5L5D - chains A and G of the 28 polymer chains in the assembly; structure by X-ray diffraction, 2.80 A resolution.

[Chain A]
Protein: Proteasome subunit alpha type-2
From: Saccharomyces cerevisiae (strain ATCC 204508 / S288c)
Notes: EC 3.4.25.1
UniProt: P23639 (PSA2_YEAST); residue numbers follow UniProt; this construct covers 1-250
Sequence (250 residues; row label = number of the first residue in the row):
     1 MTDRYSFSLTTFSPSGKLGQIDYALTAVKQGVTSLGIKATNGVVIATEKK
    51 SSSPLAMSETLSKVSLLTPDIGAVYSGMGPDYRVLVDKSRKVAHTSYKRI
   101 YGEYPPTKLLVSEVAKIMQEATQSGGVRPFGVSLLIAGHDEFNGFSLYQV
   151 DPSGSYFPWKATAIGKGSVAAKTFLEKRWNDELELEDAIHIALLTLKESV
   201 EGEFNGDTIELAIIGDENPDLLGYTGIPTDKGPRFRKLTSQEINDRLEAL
UniProt features mapped onto this chain:
  - cross-link: Lys108 (Glycyl lysine isopeptide (Lys-Gly) (interchain with G-Cter in ubiquitin))

[Chain G]
Protein: Proteasome subunit alpha type-1
From: Saccharomyces cerevisiae (strain ATCC 204508 / S288c)
Notes: EC 3.4.25.1
UniProt: P21243 (PSA1_YEAST); residues -8 to 243 here correspond to UniProt positions 1-252 (UniProt number = residue number + 9)
Sequence (252 residues; each row starts with the number of its first residue; numbers below 1 keep their minus sign (Met-8 is residue -8)):
    -8 MSGAAAASAAGYDRHITIFSPEGRLYQVEYAFKATNQTNINSLAVRGKDC
    42 TVVISQKKVPDKLLDPTTVSYIFCISRTIGMVVNGPIPDARNAALRAKAE
    92 AAEFRYKYGYDMPCDVLAKRMANLSQIYTQRAYMRPLGVILTFVSVDEEL
   142 GPSIYKTDPAGYYVGYKATATGPKQQEITTNLENHFKKSKIDHINEESWE
   192 KVVEFAITHMIDALGTEFSKNDLEVGVATKDKFFTLSAENIEERLVAIAE
   242 QD
Unresolved in the structure: -8 to 1, 243
Ion coordination: Mg2+: Thr8, Tyr119, Arg122, Met125

[Chain A / chain G interface]
Pairs across the interface - 63 pairs, chain A then chain G:
  Asp3(A) - Tyr124(G)
  Tyr5(A) - Ile7(G)
  Tyr5(A) - Ala123(G)  hydrophobic
  Tyr5(A) - Tyr124(G)  hydrophobic
  Leu9(A) - Ile9(G)  hydrophobic
  Leu9(A) - Ala123(G)  hydrophobic
  Gln20(A) - Ile9(G)
  Gln20(A) - Phe10(G)  hydrogen bond (side chain-backbone)
  Tyr23(A) - Phe10(G)  hydrophobic
  Tyr23(A) - Ser11(G)
  Tyr23(A) - Pro12(G)  hydrophobic
  Tyr23(A) - Gly14(G)
  Ala24(A) - Phe10(G)  hydrophobic
  Thr26(A) - Pro12(G)
  Thr26(A) - Glu13(G)
  Ala27(A) - Gly14(G)
  Ser52(A) - Tyr153(G)  hydrogen bond
  Pro54(A) - Lys158(G)
  Pro54(A) - Glu174(G)
  Leu55(A) - Tyr157(G)
  Leu55(A) - Lys158(G)  hydrogen bond (backbone-backbone)
  Leu55(A) - Ala159(G)
  Leu55(A) - Thr170(G)
  Leu55(A) - Glu174(G)
  Leu55(A) - Phe177(G)  hydrophobic
  Ala56(A) - Gly156(G)
  Ala56(A) - Tyr157(G)  hydrophobic
  Met57(A) - Arg37(G)
  Met57(A) - Val155(G)
  Met57(A) - Gly156(G)  hydrogen bond (backbone-backbone)
  Met57(A) - Tyr157(G)
  Met57(A) - Lys158(G)
  Thr60(A) - Tyr146(G)
  Thr60(A) - Val155(G)
  Thr60(A) - Gly156(G)  hydrogen bond (side chain-backbone)
  Leu61(A) - Tyr153(G)  hydrophobic
  Met78(A) - Phe10(G)  hydrophobic
  Met78(A) - Leu16(G)  hydrophobic
  Pro80(A) - Gln117(G)
  Pro80(A) - Ala151(G)
  Pro80(A) - Gly152(G)
  Pro80(A) - Tyr153(G)
  Asp81(A) - Gln117(G)
  Arg83(A) - Ala113(G)  hydrogen bond (side chain-backbone)
  Arg83(A) - Asn114(G)
  Arg83(A) - Gly152(G)  hydrogen bond (side chain-backbone)
  Arg83(A) - Tyr154(G)
  Val84(A) - Asn114(G)
  Val84(A) - Gln117(G)
  Asp87(A) - Lys110(G)  salt bridge
  Asp87(A) - Asn114(G)
  Gly126(A) - Arg122(G)
  Gly126(A) - Ala123(G)  hydrogen bond (backbone-backbone)
  Val127(A) - Gln121(G)
  Val127(A) - Arg122(G)
  Arg128(A) - Thr8(G)
  Arg128(A) - Phe10(G)
  Arg128(A) - Leu16(G)
  Arg128(A) - Thr120(G)  hydrogen bond (side chain-backbone)
  Arg128(A) - Gln121(G)  hydrogen bond (backbone-backbone)
  Pro129(A) - Phe10(G)
  Phe130(A) - Gln121(G)
  Gly131(A) - Phe10(G)
Also at the interface, not in a pair above, chain A (31 interface residues in all): Met1, Thr2, Ser53, Ala121
Also at the interface, not in a pair above, chain G (33 interface residues in all): Leu173

[Summary]
The interface between chain A and chain G involves 31 residues on one side and 33 on the other; the contacts
include 10 hydrogen bonds and 1 salt bridge. Among the polar pairs are Asp87(A)-Lys110(G), Gln20(A)-Phe10(G)
and Ser52(A)-Tyr153(G).
Here chain A is Proteasome subunit alpha type-2 and chain G is Proteasome subunit alpha type-1, both from
Saccharomyces cerevisiae (strain ATCC 204508 / S288c). Entry 5L5D (Yeast 20S proteasome with human beta5i
(1-138) and human beta6 (97-111; 118-133) in complex with ONX ...) was determined by X-ray diffraction
together with 5L52, 5L54, 5L55, 5L5A, 5L5B, 5L5E and 30 further entries from the same study.
